Entry 5HNW (electron microscopy, 6.60 A resolution (low resolution: residue-level contacts below are approximate; hydrogen-bond / salt-bridge calls are withheld)); this record covers chains A and B of the 3 polymer chains in the assembly.

# Chain A
Protein: Tubulin alpha-1B chain
From: Bos taurus
UniProt: P81947 (TBA1B_BOVIN); residues 2-451 here = UniProt positions 2-451
Amino-acid sequence (450 residues; numbered 2 to 451; the number before each row is that of its first residue):
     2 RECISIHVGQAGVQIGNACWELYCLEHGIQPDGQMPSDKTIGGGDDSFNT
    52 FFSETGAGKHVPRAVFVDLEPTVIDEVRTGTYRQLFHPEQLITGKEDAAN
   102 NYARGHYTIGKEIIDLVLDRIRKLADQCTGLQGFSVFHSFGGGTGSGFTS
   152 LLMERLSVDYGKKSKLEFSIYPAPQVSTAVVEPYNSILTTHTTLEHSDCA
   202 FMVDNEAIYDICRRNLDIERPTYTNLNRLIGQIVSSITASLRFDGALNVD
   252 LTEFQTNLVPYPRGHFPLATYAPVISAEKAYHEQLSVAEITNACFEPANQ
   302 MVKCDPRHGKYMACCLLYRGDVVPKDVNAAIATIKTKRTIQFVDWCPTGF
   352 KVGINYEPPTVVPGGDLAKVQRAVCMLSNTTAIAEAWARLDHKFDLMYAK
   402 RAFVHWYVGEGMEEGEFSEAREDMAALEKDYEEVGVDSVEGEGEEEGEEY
Disordered / not traced: 35-60, 440-451
Sequence notes: conflict S136 (Leu in P81947), G232 (Ser in P81947), G265 (Ile in P81947), T340 (Ser in P81947), E358 (Gln in P81947)
Small-molecule neighbours: GTP (guanosine-5'-triphosphate): G10, Q11, A12, Q15, I16, D69, E71, A99, A100, N101, S140, G143, G144, T145, G146, I171, T179, E183, N206, Y224, L227, N228, I231

# Chain B
Protein: Tubulin beta-2B chain
From: Bos taurus
UniProt: Q6B856 (TBB2B_BOVIN); the author numbering skips numbers that UniProt does not, so the offset changes along the chain: 2-44 = UniProt 2-44; 47-360 = UniProt 45-358; 369-455 = UniProt 359-445
Amino-acid sequence (444 residues; row label = number of the first residue in the row; note: 10 numbers in that range are skipped by the numbering (no residue carries them; nothing is unmodelled there)):
     2 REIVHIQAGQCGNQIGAKFWEVISDEHGIDPTGSYHGDSDLQL
    47 ERINVYYNEAAGNKYVPRAILVDLEPGTMDSVRSGPFGQIFRPDNFVFGQ
    97 SGAGNNWAKGHYTEGAELVDSVLDVVRKESESCDCLQGFQLTHSLGGGTG
   147 SGMGTLLISKIREEYPDRIMNTFSVVPSPKVSDTVVEPYNATLSVHQLVE
   197 NTDETYCIDNEALYDICFRTLKLTTPTYGDLNHLVSATMSGVTTCLRFPG
   247 QLNADLRKLAVNMVPFPRLHFFMPGFAPLTSRGSQQYRALTVPELTQQMF
   297 DAKNMMAACDPRHGRYLTVAAVFRGRMSMKEVDEQMLNVQNKNSSYFVEW
   347 IPNNVKTAVCDIPP
   369 RGLKMSATFIGNSTAIQELFKRISEQFTAMFRRKAFLHWYTGEGMDEMEF
   419 TEAESNMNDLVSEYQQYQDATADEQGEFEEEEGEDEA
Disordered / not traced: 438-455
Sequence notes: conflict A57 (Thr55 in Q6B856), V172 (Met170 in Q6B856), A298 (Ser296 in Q6B856), V318 (Ile316 in Q6B856)
Small-molecule neighbours:
  - GDP (guanosine-5'-diphosphate): G10, Q11, C12, Q15, I16, A99, N101, S140, G142, G143, G144, T145, G146, V171, D179, T180, E183, N206, Y224, L227, N228
  - GTP (guanosine-5'-triphosphate): Q247, L248, K254
  - taxol (TA1): E22, V23, D26, E27, L217, D226, H229, L230, A233, S236, G237, F272, P274, L275, T276, S277, R278, P360, R369, G370, L371
UniProt features mapped onto this chain:
  - binding site (GTP): Q11, E71, S140, G144, T145, G146, N206, N228
  - binding site (Mg(2+)): E71
  - modified residue: S40 (Phosphoserine), K60 (N6-acetyllysine), S174 (Phosphoserine), T287 (Phosphothreonine), T292 (Phosphothreonine), R320 (Omega-N-methylarginine), E448 (5-glutamyl polyglutamate)
  - cross-link (Glycyl lysine isopeptide (Lys-Gly)): K60 (interchain with G-Cter in ubiquitin), K326 (interchain with G-Cter in ubiquitin)

# Chain A / chain B interface
Contacting residue pairs - 77 pairs, chain A then chain B:
  Q11(A) with G246(B); Q247(B); L248(B); N249(B)
  Q15(A) with Q247(B)
  L70(A) with R2(B)
  E71(A) with R2(B); N249(B); A250(B); D251(B)
  T73(A) with R48(B)
  V74(A) with N249(B)
  E77(A) with P245(B)
  T80(A) with E47(B)
  K96(A) with R2(B); D130(B)
  E97(A) with R2(B)
  D98(A) with R2(B); Q133(B); R253(B)
  A99(A) with R2(B)
  N101(A) with K254(B); N258(B); K352(B)
  N102(A) with V257(B)
  R105(A) with R253(B)
  Q176(A) with L333(B)
  V177(A) with D329(B)
  S178(A) with D329(B); N349(B)
  T179(A) with L248(B); D329(B); N349(B); V351(B); K352(B); T353(B)
  A180(A) with N258(B); K352(B)
  V181(A) with N258(B); T314(B); I347(B); N349(B); N350(B); K352(B)
  V182(A) with N258(B)
  Y210(A) with M325(B); K326(B)
  R214(A) with K326(B)
  E220(A) with S324(B); E327(B)
  R221(A) with S324(B)
  P222(A) with S324(B); M325(B); K326(B)
  T223(A) with Q247(B)
  Y224(A) with Q247(B); L248(B); M325(B); D329(B)
  K394(A) with P348(B)
  L397(A) with W346(B)
  M398(A) with W346(B); P348(B)
  K401(A) with F262(B); W346(B)
  A403(A) with P261(B); F262(B)
  F404(A) with N258(B); V260(B); P261(B); T314(B)
  H406(A) with V260(B); P261(B); P263(B)
  W407(A) with A256(B); V257(B); V260(B)
Also at the interface, not in a pair above, chain A (38 interface residues in all): R402
Also at the interface, not in a pair above, chain B (41 interface residues in all): D199, F244, M259, R322, E330

# Summary
38 residues of chain A and 41 residues of chain B are in contact. GTP is bound between chain A and chain B.
Ligands of chain B: GDP and taxol. Curated annotation (UniProt) lists 8 GTP-binding residues and Mg2+-binding
residue E71(B) on chain B.
Here chain A is Tubulin alpha-1B chain and chain B is Tubulin beta-2B chain, both from Bos taurus. Entry 5HNW
(Structural basis of backwards motion in kinesin-14: minus-end directed nKn664 in the AMPPNP state) was
determined by electron microscopy together with 5HNX, 5HNY and 5HNZ from the same study.
